Entry 5VTV (X-ray diffraction, 2.25 A resolution); this record covers chains A and B.

== Chain A ==
Protein: Hemagglutinin HA1 chain
Source organism: Influenza A virus (strain A/Hong Kong/1/1968 H3N2)
UniProtKB: Q91MA7 (HEMA_I68A4); residues 11-329 here correspond to UniProt positions 27-345 (UniProt number = residue number + 16)
Amino-acid sequence (323 residues; numbered 7 to 329; the number before each row is that of its first residue):
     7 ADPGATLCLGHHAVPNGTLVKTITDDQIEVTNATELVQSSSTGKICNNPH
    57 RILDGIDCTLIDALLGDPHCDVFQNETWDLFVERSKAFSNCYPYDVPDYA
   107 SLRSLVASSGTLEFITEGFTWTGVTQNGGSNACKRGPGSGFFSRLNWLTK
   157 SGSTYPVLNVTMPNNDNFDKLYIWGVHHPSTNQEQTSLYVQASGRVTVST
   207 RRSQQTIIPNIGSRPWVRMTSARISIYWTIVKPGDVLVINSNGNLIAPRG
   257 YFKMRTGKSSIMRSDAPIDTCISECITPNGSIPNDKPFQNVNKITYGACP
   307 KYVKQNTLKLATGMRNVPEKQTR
Unresolved in the structure: 7-8
Disulfides: Cys-52/Cys-277, Cys-64/Cys-76, Cys-97/Cys-139, Cys-281/Cys-305
Covalently attached groups: N-acetylglucosamine (NAG) linked to Asn-38, Asn-81, Asn-165, Asn-285
Sequence notes: expression tag (7-10); engineered mutation Met-225 (Gly241 in Q91MA7), Thr-226 (Leu242 in Q91MA7), Ala-228 (Ser244 in Q91MA7)
UniProt features mapped onto this chain:
  - site: Arg-329 (Cleavage)
  - glycosylation (N-linked (GlcNAc...) asparagine): Asn-22, Asn-38, Asn-81, Asn-165, Asn-285
From the paper describing this entry:
  - contacts within the chain: Trp-222/Met-225, Tyr-98/Thr-226 (hydrogen bond)
  - mutagenesis - G225M/L226T/S228A (200-fold): decreased binding to S139/1 IgG

== Chain B ==
Protein: Hemagglutinin HA2 chain
Source organism: Influenza A virus (strain A/Hong Kong/1/1968 H3N2)
Notes: engineered mutation(s): G225M/L226T/S228A
UniProtKB: Q91MA7 (HEMA_I68A4); residues 1-174 here correspond to UniProt positions 346-519 (UniProt number = residue number + 345)
Amino-acid sequence (174 residues; numbered 1 to 174; the number before each row is that of its first residue):
     1 GLFGAIAGFIENGWEGMIDGWYGFRHQNSEGTGQAADLKSTQAAIDQING
    51 KLNRVIEKTNEKFHQIEKEFSEVEGRIQDLEKYVEDTKIDLWSYNAELLV
   101 ALENQHTIDLTDSEMNKLFEKTGRQLRENAEDMGNGCFKIYHKCDNACIE
   151 SIRNGTYDHDVYRDEALNNRFQIK
Unresolved in the structure: 173-174
Disulfides: Cys-144/Cys-148
Sequence notes: conflict Gly-123 (Arg468 in Q91MA7)
UniProt features mapped onto this chain:
  - glycosylation: Asn-154 (N-linked (GlcNAc...) asparagine)

== Interface between chain A and chain B ==
Inter-chain disulfides: Cys-14(A)/Cys-137(B)
Pairs across the interface (124):
  Pro-9(A) with Lys-143(B)
  Gly-10(A) with Ile-140(B); His-142(B)
  Ala-11(A) with Gln-27(B); Phe-138(B); Lys-139(B); Ile-140(B), hydrogen bond (backbone-backbone)
  Thr-12(A) with His-26(B); Gln-27(B), hydrogen bond (backbone-backbone); Phe-138(B)
  Leu-13(A) with Arg-25(B); Thr-122(B); Cys-137(B); Phe-138(B), hydrogen bond (backbone-backbone); Ile-140(B), hydrophobic; Ile-152(B), hydrophobic
  Cys-14(A) with Trp-14(B); Gly-23(B); Phe-24(B); Arg-25(B), hydrogen bond (backbone-backbone); Gly-136(B); Cys-137(B), disulfide
  Leu-15(A) with Trp-14(B); Gly-23(B); Phe-24(B), hydrophobic; Leu-118(B), hydrophobic; Phe-119(B), hydrophobic; Gly-136(B), hydrogen bond (backbone-backbone); Phe-138(B), hydrophobic
  Gly-16(A) with Trp-14(B); Tyr-22(B); Gly-23(B), hydrogen bond (backbone-backbone); Met-115(B)
  His-17(A) with Ile-6(B); Ile-10(B); Asn-12(B); Gly-13(B); Trp-14(B), hydrogen bond (backbone-backbone); Trp-21(B); Met-115(B)
  His-18(A) with Gly-13(B); Trp-14(B); Met-17(B); Gly-20(B); Trp-21(B), hydrogen bond (backbone-backbone)
  Ala-19(A) with Gly-13(B); Trp-14(B), hydrogen bond (backbone-backbone); Glu-15(B)
  Val-20(A) with Glu-15(B)
  Pro-21(A) with Glu-15(B)
  Val-26(A) with Asn-104(B)
  Lys-27(A) with Glu-97(B), salt bridge; Val-100(B); Asn-104(B), hydrogen bond (backbone-side chain)
  Thr-28(A) with Ala-101(B); Gln-105(B), hydrogen bond; Ile-108(B)
  Ile-29(A) with Ala-101(B); Leu-102(B), hydrophobic; Gln-105(B), hydrogen bond (backbone-side chain)
  Thr-30(A) with Gln-105(B), hydrogen bond (backbone-side chain)
  Ile-34(A) with Ile-108(B), hydrophobic
  Thr-40(A) with Leu-52(B)
  Leu-42(A) with Val-55(B), hydrophobic; Val-100(B), hydrophobic
  Arg-109(A) with Glu-67(B), salt bridge
  Ser-110(A) with His-64(B), hydrogen bond
  Ser-114(A) with His-64(B)
  Lys-264(A) with Phe-63(B)
  Ser-265(A) with His-64(B)
  Ser-266(A) with His-64(B), hydrogen bond
  Arg-269(A) with Glu-67(B), salt bridge
  Asn-290(A) with Lys-58(B), hydrogen bond
  Asp-291(A) with Ile-56(B)
  Pro-293(A) with Val-55(B)
  Phe-294(A) with Ala-96(B), hydrophobic
  Lys-299(A) with Lys-68(B), hydrogen bond (backbone-side chain); Glu-85(B); Ile-89(B)
  Ile-300(A) with Lys-68(B); Glu-69(B)
  Thr-301(A) with Gln-65(B), hydrogen bond (backbone-side chain)
  Tyr-302(A) with Lys-62(B); Phe-63(B)
  Gly-303(A) with Glu-61(B); Lys-62(B), hydrogen bond (backbone-backbone)
  Ala-304(A) with Asn-60(B); Glu-61(B)
  Cys-305(A) with Asn-60(B), hydrogen bond (backbone-side chain)
  Lys-307(A) with Asn-60(B), hydrogen bond; Trp-92(B)
  Tyr-308(A) with Ile-89(B), hydrophobic; Trp-92(B)
  Val-309(A) with Trp-92(B); Ser-93(B)
  Lys-310(A) with Ile-89(B); Asp-90(B), salt bridge; Ser-93(B), hydrogen bond (backbone-side chain)
  Gln-311(A) with Ser-93(B), hydrogen bond (side chain-backbone); Glu-97(B), hydrogen bond
  Leu-314(A) with Ala-96(B), hydrophobic; Glu-97(B)
  Lys-315(A) with Asn-104(B), hydrogen bond (backbone-side chain)
  Leu-316(A) with Leu-52(B), hydrophobic; Glu-103(B); Asn-104(B)
  Ala-317(A) with Asn-104(B), hydrogen bond (backbone-side chain)
  Thr-318(A) with Trp-21(B); Ile-48(B)
  Gly-319(A) with Trp-21(B); Thr-107(B)
  Met-320(A) with Ile-6(B), hydrophobic; Trp-21(B); Tyr-22(B); Thr-111(B)
  Arg-321(A) with Ile-6(B)
  Val-323(A) with Ala-7(B), hydrophobic; Glu-11(B); Asn-12(B); Gly-13(B), hydrogen bond (backbone-backbone)
  Pro-324(A) with Asn-12(B)
  Glu-325(A) with Asn-12(B)
  Lys-326(A) with Glu-11(B), salt bridge; Asn-12(B), hydrogen bond
Also at the interface, not in a pair above, chain A (60 interface residues in all): Val-36, Ala-113, Ile-267, Pro-306
Also at the interface, not in a pair above, chain B (65 interface residues in all): Asn-28, Lys-88, Leu-99, Met-133, Cys-144, Ile-149

== In short ==
The interface between chain A and chain B involves 60 residues on one side and 65 on the other; the contacts
include 1 disulfide bond, 28 hydrogen bonds and 5 salt bridges. Polar contacts include Lys-27(A)/Glu-97(B),
Arg-109(A)/Glu-67(B) and Arg-269(A)/Glu-67(B). The paper reports that G225M/L226T/S228A of chain A reduce
binding to S139/1 IgG; contacts within the chain involving Trp-222(A), Met-225(A) and Thr-226(A) among others.
Chain A is Hemagglutinin HA1 chain and chain B is Hemagglutinin HA2 chain, both from Influenza A virus (strain
A/Hong Kong/1/1968 H3N2); the structure, Crystal structure of the A/Hong Kong/1/1968 (H3N2) influenza virus
hemagglutinin G225M/L226T/S228A mutant in complex with 3'-SLN, was determined by X-ray diffraction (same
publication as 5VTQ, 5VTR, 5VTU, 5VTW, 5VTX, 5VTY, 5VTZ and 5VU4).
